Entry 4HSW (X-ray diffraction, 1.22 A resolution); this record covers chain A.

== Chain A ==
Name: Dehaloperoxidase A
Organism: Amphitrite ornata
Notes: EC 1.11.1.7
UniProtKB: Q9NAV8 (Q9NAV8_9ANNE); residues 1-137 here correspond to UniProt positions 2-138 (UniProt number = residue number + 1)
Amino-acid sequence (137 residues; each row starts with the number of its first residue):
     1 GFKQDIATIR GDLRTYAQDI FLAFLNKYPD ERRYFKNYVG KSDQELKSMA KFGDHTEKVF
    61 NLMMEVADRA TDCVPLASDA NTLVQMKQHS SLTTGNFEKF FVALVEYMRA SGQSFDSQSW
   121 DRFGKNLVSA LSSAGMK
Construct notes: engineered mutation Phe100 (Leu101 in Q9NAV8)
Ion coordination: heme Fe near His89 (its only coordinating residue here)
Residues lining bound ligands: heme (HEM): Phe24, Glu31, Tyr34, Phe35, Tyr38, Asp54, His55, Lys58, Val59, Leu62, Met63, Leu83, Met86, Gln88, His89, Leu92, Asn96, Phe97, Phe100, Phe101, Leu127

== Overview ==
Bound to chain A: heme.
Chain A is Dehaloperoxidase A (Amphitrite ornata); the structure, Structure of the L100F mutant of
dehaloperoxidase-hemoglobin A from Amphitrite ornata, was determined by X-ray diffraction together with 4HSX
from the same study.
